PDB entry 7RHY | electron microscopy, 3.91 A resolution | chains A and B

Chain A:
Name: Recombinase cre
Source organism: Escherichia phage P1
UniProtKB: P06956 (RECR_BPP1); numbering as in UniProt (aligned over 1-343)
Amino-acid sequence (343 residues; each row starts with the number of its first residue):
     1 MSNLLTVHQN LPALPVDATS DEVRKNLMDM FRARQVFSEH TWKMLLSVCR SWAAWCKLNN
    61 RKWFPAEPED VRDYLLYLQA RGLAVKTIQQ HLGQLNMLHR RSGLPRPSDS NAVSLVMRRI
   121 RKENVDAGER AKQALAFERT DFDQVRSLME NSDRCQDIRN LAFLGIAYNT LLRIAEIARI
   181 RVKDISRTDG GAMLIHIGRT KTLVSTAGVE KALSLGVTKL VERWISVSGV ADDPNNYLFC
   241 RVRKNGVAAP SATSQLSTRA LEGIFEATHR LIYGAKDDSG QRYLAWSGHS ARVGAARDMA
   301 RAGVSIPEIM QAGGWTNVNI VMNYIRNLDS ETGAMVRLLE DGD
Unresolved in the structure: 1-19, 199-207, 330-343
Differences from the reference sequence: engineered mutation Ala33 (Asp in P06956), Val36 (Ala in P06956), Ala192 (Arg in P06956)
Curated features (UniProtKB/Swiss-Prot):
  - active site: Arg173, His289, Arg292, Trp315, Tyr324 (O-(3'-phospho-DNA)-tyrosine intermediate)
From the paper describing this entry:
  - catalytic residues: Tyr324
  - conformationally variable residues (order/disorder transition): Arg199 to Ala207, Tyr324, Ser330 to Asp343
  - mutagenesis - D33A/A36V/R192A: abolished catalytic activity

Chain B:
Molecule: 49-nt DNA strand
Sequence (49 nucleotides; row label = number of the first residue in the row; numbers below 1 keep their minus sign (DG-1 is residue -1)):
    -1 GCATAACTTC GTATAGCATA TGCGAAGCAT ATGCTATACG AAGTTATGC

Chain A / chain B interface:
Contacting residue pairs - 58 pairs, chain A then chain B:
  Ser38(A) - DT33(B)  phosphate contact
  Ser38(A) - DA34(B)  hydrogen bond to the phosphate
  His40(A) - DA34(B)  salt bridge to the phosphate
  Thr41(A) - DC32(B)  sugar contact
  Thr41(A) - DT33(B)  hydrogen bond to the phosphate
  Lys43(A) - DG9(B)  base contact
  Lys43(A) - DT10(B)  base contact
  Ser47(A) - DT10(B)  hydrogen bond to the phosphate
  Arg50(A) - DG9(B)  salt bridge to the phosphate
  Arg50(A) - DT10(B)  salt bridge to the phosphate
  Arg81(A) - DA11(B)  salt bridge to the phosphate
  Ala84(A) - DT12(B)  phosphate contact
  Lys86(A) - DA13(B)  base contact
  Lys86(A) - DG14(B)  base contact
  Thr87(A) - DT12(B)  hydrogen bond to the phosphate
  Gln89(A) - DT30(B)  phosphate contact
  Gln90(A) - DT12(B)  hydrogen bond to the base
  Gln90(A) - DA13(B)  base contact
  Met97(A) - DC32(B)  phosphate contact
  Arg100(A) - DC32(B)  salt bridge to the phosphate
  Arg101(A) - DC32(B)  salt bridge to the phosphate
  Arg118(A) - DA29(B)  salt bridge to the phosphate
  Arg121(A) - DA29(B)  salt bridge to the phosphate
  Ala131(A) - DA13(B)  phosphate contact
  Lys132(A) - DA13(B)  hydrogen bond to the phosphate
  Arg154(A) - DA4(B)  salt bridge to the phosphate
  Arg159(A) - DC5(B)  salt bridge to the phosphate
  Arg173(A) - DC15(B)  salt bridge to the phosphate
  Arg173(A) - DT35(B)  phosphate contact
  Ile174(A) - DT35(B)  phosphate contact
  Ala175(A) - DT35(B)  phosphate contact
  Arg241(A) - DC5(B)  sugar contact
  Val242(A) - DA4(B)  phosphate contact
  Arg243(A) - DA44(B)  sugar contact
  Lys244(A) - DT2(B)  base contact
  Lys244(A) - DA3(B)  sugar contact
  Lys244(A) - DT45(B)  base contact
  Asn245(A) - DT45(B)  phosphate contact
  Leu256(A) - DT6(B)  phosphate contact
  Ser257(A) - DT6(B)  hydrogen bond to the phosphate
  Arg259(A) - DT7(B)  base contact
  Arg259(A) - DC37(B)  base contact
  Arg259(A) - DG38(B)  hydrogen bond to the base
  Glu262(A) - DA36(B)  phosphate contact
  Lys276(A) - DG38(B)  salt bridge to the phosphate
  Arg282(A) - DT12(B)  sugar contact
  Arg282(A) - DA36(B)  hydrogen bond to the base
  Tyr283(A) - DA13(B)  sugar contact
  Tyr283(A) - DC37(B)  hydrogen bond to the phosphate
  Ser287(A) - DA36(B)  hydrogen bond to the phosphate
  Gly288(A) - DA36(B)  hydrogen bond to the phosphate
  His289(A) - DT35(B)  phosphate contact
  His289(A) - DA36(B)  phosphate contact
  Arg292(A) - DC15(B)  salt bridge to the phosphate
  Thr316(A) - DC15(B)  phosphate contact
  Thr316(A) - DA16(B)  hydrogen bond to the phosphate
  Ile320(A) - DC15(B)  phosphate contact
  Tyr324(A) - DG14(B)  hydrogen bond to the phosphate
Interface residues without a listed pair, chain A (48 interface residues in all): Met44, Gln156, Gln255, Ala260, Leu284
Interface residues without a listed pair, chain B (26 interface residues in all): DG46

Summary:
The interface between chain A and chain B involves 48 residues on one side and 26 on the other, with 14
hydrogen bonds and 13 salt bridges. Polar contacts include Gln90(A)-DT12(B), Arg259(A)-DG38(B) and
Arg282(A)-DA36(B). UniProt lists 5 active-site residues on chain A. From the paper: the catalytic residue
Tyr324(A); D33A/A36V/R192A of chain A abolish catalytic activity.
Chain A is Recombinase cre (Escherichia phage P1) and chain B is a 49-nt DNA strand; the structure, Cre
recombinase mutant (D33A/A36V/R192A) in complex with loxA DNA hairpin, was determined by electron microscopy
(same publication as 7RHX and 7RHZ).
